5KJR - chains H and L of the 4 polymer chains in the assembly; structure by X-ray diffraction, 2.98 A resolution.

# Chain H
Name: N60-I3 fab heavy chain
From: Homo sapiens
Notes: antibody fragment or engineered binder
Sequence (229 residues; each row starts with the number of its first residue; a row labelled like 35A-35B holds insertion residues (35A, then the next letters in order)):
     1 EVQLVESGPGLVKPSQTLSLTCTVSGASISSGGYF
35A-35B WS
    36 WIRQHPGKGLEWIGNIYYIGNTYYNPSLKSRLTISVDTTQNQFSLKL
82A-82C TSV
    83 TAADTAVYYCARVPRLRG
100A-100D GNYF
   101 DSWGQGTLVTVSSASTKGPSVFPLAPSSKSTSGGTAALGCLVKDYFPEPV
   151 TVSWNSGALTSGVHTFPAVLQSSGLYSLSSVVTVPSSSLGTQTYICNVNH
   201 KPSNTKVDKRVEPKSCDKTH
Disordered / not traced: 129-133, 215-220
Disulfides: Cys22-Cys92, Cys140-Cys196

# Chain L
Name: N60-I3 fab light chain
From: Homo sapiens
Notes: antibody fragment or engineered binder
Sequence (221 residues; each row starts with the number of its first residue; note: 1 number in that range is skipped by the numbering (no residue carries it; nothing is unmodelled there); a row labelled like 27A-27C holds insertion residues (27A, then the next letters in order); numbers below 1 keep their minus sign (Thr-4 is residue -4)):
    -4 TGVLSQSVLTQPAS
    11 VSGSPGQSITISCTGTS
27A-27C SDV
    28 GGYKYVSWYQQHPDKAPKLMIYEVSNRPSGVSNRFSGSKSGNTASLTISG
    78 LQAEDEADYYCSSYTSSS
   95A T
    96 WVFGGGTKLTV
  106A L
   107 GQPKAAPSVTLFPPSSEELQANKATLVCLISDFYPGAVTVAWKADSSPVK
   157 AGVETTTPSKQSNNKYAASSYLSLTPEQWKSHRSYSCQVTHEGSTVEKTV
   207 APTECS
Disordered / not traced: -4 to 0, 209-212
Disulfides: Cys23-Cys88, Cys134-Cys193

# Interface between chain H and chain L
Contacting residue pairs - 66 pairs, chain H then chain L:
  Gln39(H) - Gln38(L)  hydrogen bond
  Gln39(H) - Tyr87(L)
  Lys43(H) - Tyr87(L)
  Gly44(H) - Tyr87(L)
  Leu45(H) - Pro44(L)  hydrophobic
  Leu45(H) - Tyr87(L)
  Leu45(H) - Phe98(L)
  Trp47(H) - Thr95A(L)
  Trp47(H) - Trp96(L)  hydrophobic
  Trp47(H) - Phe98(L)  hydrophobic
  Asn50(H) - Trp96(L)
  Tyr59(H) - Thr95A(L)
  Pro61(H) - Gln1(L)
  Tyr91(H) - Ala43(L)  hydrophobic
  Tyr91(H) - Pro44(L)
  Arg97(H) - Tyr91(L)
  Gly100(H) - Tyr32(L)
  Gly100(H) - Glu50(L)
  Gly100A(H) - Tyr32(L)
  Gly100A(H) - Glu50(L)  hydrogen bond (backbone-side chain)
  Asn100B(H) - Tyr32(L)
  Asn100B(H) - Trp96(L)  hydrogen bond (backbone-side chain)
  Tyr100C(H) - Ser34(L)
  Tyr100C(H) - Tyr36(L)  hydrogen bond (backbone-side chain)
  Tyr100C(H) - Leu46(L)
  Tyr100C(H) - Tyr49(L)  hydrophobic
  Phe100D(H) - Tyr36(L)
  Phe100D(H) - Leu46(L)
  Phe100D(H) - Ser89(L)
  Phe100D(H) - Trp96(L)  hydrophobic
  Phe100D(H) - Phe98(L)  hydrophobic
  Trp103(H) - Tyr36(L)  hydrophobic
  Trp103(H) - Pro44(L)
  Phe122(H) - Ser121(L)
  Phe122(H) - Glu123(L)
  Phe122(H) - Glu124(L)
  Pro123(H) - Ser121(L)
  Pro123(H) - Glu123(L)
  Leu124(H) - Phe118(L)  hydrophobic
  Leu124(H) - Pro119(L)
  Ala125(H) - Phe118(L)
  Ala137(H) - Phe118(L)
  Leu141(H) - Val133(L)  hydrophobic
  Leu141(H) - Tyr177(L)  hydrophobic
  Lys143(H) - Thr131(L)
  His164(H) - Gln167(L)  hydrogen bond
  Phe166(H) - Leu135(L)  hydrophobic
  Phe166(H) - Ile136(L)
  Phe166(H) - Ala174(L)
  Phe166(H) - Ser175(L)
  Pro167(H) - Ser165(L)
  Pro167(H) - Ser175(L)
  Val169(H) - Glu160(L)
  Val169(H) - Thr162(L)
  Val169(H) - Tyr177(L)  hydrophobic
  Gln171(H) - Glu160(L)
  Ser172(H) - Glu160(L)  hydrogen bond (backbone-side chain)
  Ser177(H) - Tyr177(L)
  Leu178(H) - Tyr177(L)
  Ser179(H) - Val133(L)
  Ser179(H) - Tyr177(L)  hydrogen bond (backbone-side chain)
  Val181(H) - Phe118(L)  hydrophobic
  Val181(H) - Leu135(L)  hydrophobic
  Lys209(H) - Glu123(L)  salt bridge
  Glu212(H) - Ser122(L)  hydrogen bond
  Lys214(H) - Ser122(L)
Other interface residues (no listed pair), chain H (47 interface residues in all): Ile37, Glu46, Tyr58, Asn60, Val95, Gly104, Gln105, Val121, Leu138, Asp144, Ala168
Other interface residues (no listed pair), chain L (40 interface residues in all): Lys42, Ser95, Thr116, Lys129, Ser137, Thr161, Ala173

# Summary
Chain H and chain L form an interface of 47 and 40 residues respectively; the contacts include 8 hydrogen
bonds and 1 salt bridge. Among the polar pairs are Lys209(H)-Glu123(L), Gln39(H)-Gln38(L) and
Tyr100C(H)-Tyr36(L).
Here chain H is N60-I3 fab heavy chain and chain L is N60-I3 fab light chain, both from Homo sapiens. Entry
5KJR (Crystal structure of the ADCC-potent antibody N60-i3 Fab in complex with HIV-1 Clade A/E gp120
W69A/S115W ...) was determined by X-ray diffraction.
